Entry 9FE3 (X-ray diffraction, 2.30 A resolution); this record covers chains D and A.

== Chain D ==
Name: Darpin
Organism: synthetic construct
Notes: antibody fragment or engineered binder
Amino-acid sequence (169 residues; each row starts with the number of its first residue):
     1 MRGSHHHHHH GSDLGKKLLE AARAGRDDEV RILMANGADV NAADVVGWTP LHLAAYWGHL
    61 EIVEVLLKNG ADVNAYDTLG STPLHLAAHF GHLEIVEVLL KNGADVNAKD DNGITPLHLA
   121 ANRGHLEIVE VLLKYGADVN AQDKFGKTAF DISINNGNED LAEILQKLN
Disordered / not traced: 1-12, 163-169

== Chain A ==
Name: Multidrug efflux pump subunit AcrB
Organism: Escherichia coli K-12
UniProtKB: P31224 (ACRB_ECOLI); residues 1-1049 here = UniProt positions 1-1049
Amino-acid sequence (1057 residues; each row starts with the number of its first residue):
     1 MPNFFIDRPI FAWVIAIIIM LAGGLAILKL PVAQYPTIAP PAVTISASYP GADAKTVQDT
    61 VTQVIEQNMN GIDNLMYMSS NSDSTGTVQI TLTFESGTDA DIAQVQVQNK LQLAMPLLPQ
   121 EVQQQGVSVE KSSSSFLMVV GVINTDGTMT QEDISDYVAA NMKDAISRTS GVGDVQLFGS
   181 QYAMRIWMNP NELNKFQLTP VDVITAIKAQ NAQVAAGQLG GTPPVKGQQL NASIIAQTRL
   241 TSTEEFGKIL LKVNQDGSRV LLRDVAKIEL GGENYDIIAE FNGQPASGLG IKLATGANAL
   301 DTAAAIRAEL AKMEPFFPSG LKIVYPYDTT PFVKISIHEV VKTLVEAIIL VFLVMYLFLQ
   361 NFRATLIPTI AVPVVLLGTF AVLAAFGFSI NTLTMFGMVL AIGLLVDDAI VVVENVERVM
   421 AEEGLPPKEA TRKSMGQIQG ALVGIAMVLS AVFVPMAFFG GSTGAIYRQF SITIVSAMAL
   481 SVLVALILTP ALCATMLKPI AKGDHGEGKK GFFGWFNRMF EKSTHHYTDS VGGILRSTGR
   541 YLVLYLIIVV GMAYLFVRLP SSFLPDEDQG VFMTMVQLPA GATQERTQKV LNEVTHYYLT
   601 KEKNNVESVF AWNGFGFAGR GQNTGIAFVS LKDWADRPGE ENKVEAITMR ATRAFSQIKD
   661 AMVFAFNLPA IVELGTATGF DFELIDQAGL GHEKLTQARN QLLAEAAKHP DMLTSVRPNG
   721 LEDTPQFKID IDQEKAQALG VSINDINTTL GAAWGGSYVN DFIDRGRVKK VYVMSEAKYR
   781 MLPDDIGDWY VRAADGQMVP FSAFSSSRWE YGSPRLERYN GLPSMEILGQ AAPGKSTGEA
   841 MELMEQLASK LPTGVGYDWT GMSYQERLSG NQAPSLYAIS LIVVFLCLAA LYESWSIPFS
   901 VMLVVPLGVI GALLAATFRG LTNDVYFQVG LLTTIGLSAK NAILIVEFAK DLMDKEGKGL
   961 IEATLDAVRM RLRPILMTSL AFILGVMPLV ISTGAGSGAQ NAVGTGVMGG MVTATVLAIF
  1021 FVPVFFVVVR RRFSRKNEDI EHSHTVDHHL EHHHHHH
Disordered / not traced: 1044-1057
Differences from the reference sequence: engineered mutation Trp612 (Val in P31224); expression tag (1050-1057)
UniProt features mapped onto this chain:
  - mutagenesis: His526 (H526Y: Partially restores chloramphenicol resistance to an AcrZ G30R mutant)
What the authors report for this chain:
  - mutagenesis - V612W: increased growth in response to phenicols and linezolid
  - mutagenesis - V612W: decreased growth in response to most other tested substrates

== Chain D / chain A interface ==
Pairs across the interface (24; chain D residue first):
  Arg23(D) with Asp723(A), hydrogen bond (side chain-backbone)
  Val46(D) with Trp809(A), hydrophobic
  Trp48(D) with Trp809(A)
  Leu53(D) with Tyr811(A), hydrophobic
  Tyr56(D) with Tyr811(A), hydrogen bond (side chain-backbone)
  Trp57(D) with Tyr811(A), hydrophobic
  Asp77(D) with Trp809(A)
  Thr78(D) with Trp809(A)
  Leu79(D) with Phe727(A), hydrophobic; Ser807(A); Arg808(A); Trp809(A)
  His89(D) with Arg808(A), hydrogen bond
  Asn112(D) with Ser806(A); Ser807(A), hydrogen bond (side chain-backbone)
  Lys144(D) with Ser802(A), hydrogen bond (side chain-backbone); Ser805(A), hydrogen bond (side chain-backbone)
  Phe145(D) with Asp732(A); Lys735(A); Ala803(A); Phe804(A); Ser805(A); Ser806(A)
  Lys147(D) with Glu734(A), salt bridge
Also at the interface, not in a pair above, chain A (17 interface residues in all): Glu722, Pro725, Glu810

== Summary ==
14 residues of chain D and 17 residues of chain A are in contact; the contacts include 6 hydrogen bonds and 1
salt bridge. Polar pairs include Lys147(D)-Glu734(A), Arg23(D)-Asp723(A) and Tyr56(D)-Tyr811(A). The paper
reports that V612W of chain A increases growth in response to phenicols and linezolid; V612W of chain A
reduces growth in response to most other tested substrates.
Chain D is Darpin (synthetic construct) and chain A is Multidrug efflux pump subunit AcrB (Escherichia coli
K-12); the structure, Crystallographic structure of AcrB V612W, was determined by X-ray diffraction, deposited
together with 9FE2, 9FHC, 9FHG and 9FHJ.
